PDB entry 4XT5 | X-ray diffraction, 2.13 A resolution | chain A

[Chain A]
Protein: Rv2671
Source organism: Mycobacterium tuberculosis (strain ATCC 25618 / H37Rv)
Reference sequence: P71968 (P71968_MYCTU); numbering as in UniProt (aligned over 1-258)
Amino-acid sequence (258 residues; each row starts with the number of its first residue):
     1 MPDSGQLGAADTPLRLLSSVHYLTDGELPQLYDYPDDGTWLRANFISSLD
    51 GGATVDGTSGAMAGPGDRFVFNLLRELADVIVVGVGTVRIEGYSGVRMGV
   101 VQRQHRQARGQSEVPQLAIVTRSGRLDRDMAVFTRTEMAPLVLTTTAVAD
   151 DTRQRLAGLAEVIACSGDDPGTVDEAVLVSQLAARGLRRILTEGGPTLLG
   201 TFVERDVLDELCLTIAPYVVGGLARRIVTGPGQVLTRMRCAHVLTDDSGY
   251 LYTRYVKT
Disordered / not traced: 1-12
Small-molecule neighbours: NADP (NAP; NADP nicotinamide-adenine-dinucleotide phosphate): Phe-45, Ile-46, Ala-53, Thr-54, Gly-57, Thr-58, Ser-59, Gly-84, Val-85, Gly-86, Thr-87, Ile-90, Glu-91, Val-120, Thr-121, Arg-122, Ser-123, Gly-124, Val-173, Glu-175, Glu-193, Gly-194, Gly-195, Pro-196, Thr-197, Leu-198, Thr-201, Ile-227, Thr-229
From the paper describing this entry:
  - binding site for NADP: Glu-91
  - conformationally variable residues (order/disorder transition): Glu-91 to Gly-95

[Summary]
Chain A binds NADP. The paper reports a binding site for NADP at Glu-91; conformational variability at Glu-91.
Chain A is Rv2671 (Mycobacterium tuberculosis (strain ATCC 25618 / H37Rv)); the structure, Crystal structure
of Rv2671 from Mycobacterium tuberculosis in complex with NADP+, was determined by X-ray diffraction (same
publication as 4XRB, 4XT4, 4XT6 and 4XT8).
